5U1R - chains C and E of the 4 polymer chains in the assembly; structure by X-ray diffraction, 2.70 A resolution.

== Chain C ==
Protein: Major histocompatibility complex class I-related gene protein
From: Homo sapiens
Reference sequence: Q95460 (HMR1_HUMAN); residues 1-270 here correspond to UniProt positions 23-292 (UniProt number = residue number + 22)
Sequence (271 residues; row label = number of the first residue in the row; numbering starts at 0):
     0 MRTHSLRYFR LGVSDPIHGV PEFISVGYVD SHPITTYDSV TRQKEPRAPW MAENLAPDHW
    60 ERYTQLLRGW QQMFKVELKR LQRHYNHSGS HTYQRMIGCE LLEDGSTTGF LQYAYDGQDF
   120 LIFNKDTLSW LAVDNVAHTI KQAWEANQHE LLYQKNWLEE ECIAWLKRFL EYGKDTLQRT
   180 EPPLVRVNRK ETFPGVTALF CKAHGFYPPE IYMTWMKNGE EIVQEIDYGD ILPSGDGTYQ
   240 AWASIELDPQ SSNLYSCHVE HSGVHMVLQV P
Disordered / not traced: 190-196, 270
Differences from the reference sequence: initiating methionine (0); conflict Ser-261 (Cys283 in Q95460)
Disulfides: Cys-98/Cys-161, Cys-200/Cys-256
Metal / ion sites: Na+ near Pro-181 (its only coordinating residue here)
Small-molecule neighbours: diclofenac (DIF; 2-[2,6-dichlorophenyl)amino]benzeneacetic acid): Leu-5, Tyr-7, Arg-9, Ser-24, Lys-43, His-58, Tyr-62, Leu-65, Leu-66, Trp-69, Ile-96, Trp-156, Trp-164
Curated features (UniProtKB/Swiss-Prot):
  - binding site (5-(2-oxoethylideneamino)-6-(D-ribitylamino)uracil): Arg-9, Ser-24, Lys-43, Arg-94, Tyr-152, Gln-153
  - binding site (5-(2-oxopropylideneamino)-6-(D-ribitylamino)uracil): Arg-9, Ser-24, Lys-43, Arg-94, Tyr-152, Gln-153
  - binding site (7-hydroxy-6-methyl-8-(1-D-ribityl)lumazine): Arg-9, Ser-24, Lys-43, Arg-94, Tyr-152, Gln-153
  - binding site (8-(9H-purin-6-yl)-2-oxa-8-azabicyclo[3.3.1]nona-3,6-diene-4,6-dicarbaldehyde): Arg-9, Lys-43, His-58, Arg-94
  - binding site (2-amino-4-oxopteridine-6-carbaldehyde): Lys-43
  - binding site (pyridoxal): Lys-43
  - glycosylation: Asn-85 (N-linked (GlcNAc...) asparagine)
Reported in the primary citation:
  - binding site for diclofenac: Leu-5, Tyr-7, Arg-9, Ser-24, Lys-43, Tyr-62, Leu-66, Trp-69, Trp-156, Trp-164

== Chain E ==
Protein: MAIT T-cell receptor beta chain
From: Homo sapiens
Sequence (245 residues; each row starts with the number of its first residue):
     1 NAGVTQTPKF QVLKTGQSMT LQCAQDMNHN SMYWYRQDPG MGLRLIYYSA SEGTTDKGEV
    61 PNGYNVSRLN KREFSLRLES AAPSQTSVYF CASSVWTGEG SGELFFGEGS RLTVLEDLKN
   121 VFPPEVAVFE PSEAEISHTQ KATLVCLATG FYPDHVELSW WVNGKEVHSG VCTDPQPLKE
   181 QPALNDSRYA LSSRLRVSAT FWQNPRNHFR CQVQFYGLSE NDEWTQDRAK PVTQIVSAEA
   241 WGRAD
Disordered / not traced: 1, 245
Disulfides: Cys-23/Cys-91, Cys-146/Cys-211
Metal / ion sites: Na+: Tyr-47, Pro-61, Tyr-64

== Interface between chain C and chain E ==
Contacting residue pairs (27; chain C residue first):
  Arg-9(C) / Glu-99(E)  salt bridge
  Arg-41(C) / Gly-53(E)
  Glu-60(C) / Lys-57(E)  salt bridge
  Arg-61(C) / Tyr-48(E)  hydrogen bond
  Arg-61(C) / Thr-97(E)
  Gln-64(C) / Tyr-48(E)
  Gln-64(C) / Ala-50(E)
  Gln-64(C) / Thr-54(E)  hydrogen bond
  Gln-64(C) / Thr-55(E)  hydrogen bond (side chain-backbone)
  Gln-64(C) / Asp-56(E)
  Leu-65(C) / Trp-96(E)
  Leu-65(C) / Thr-97(E)
  Leu-65(C) / Gly-98(E)
  Arg-67(C) / Thr-54(E)  hydrogen bond
  Gly-68(C) / Ser-51(E)
  Gly-68(C) / Trp-96(E)
  Trp-69(C) / Trp-96(E)
  Trp-69(C) / Glu-99(E)  hydrogen bond
  Gln-71(C) / Ser-51(E)
  Met-72(C) / Asn-30(E)
  Met-72(C) / Val-95(E)
  Met-72(C) / Trp-96(E)  hydrophobic
  His-148(C) / Ser-101(E)  hydrogen bond (backbone-side chain)
  Glu-149(C) / Gly-100(E)
  Glu-149(C) / Ser-101(E)  hydrogen bond (side chain-backbone)
  Tyr-152(C) / Glu-99(E)
  Tyr-152(C) / Gly-100(E)
Also at the interface, not in a pair above, chain C (15 interface residues in all): Asn-146
Also at the interface, not in a pair above, chain E (17 interface residues in all): Gly-102

== In short ==
15 residues of chain C and 17 residues of chain E are in contact; the contacts include 7 hydrogen bonds and 2
salt bridges. Polar contacts include Arg-9(C)/Glu-99(E), Glu-60(C)/Lys-57(E) and Arg-61(C)/Tyr-48(E). Chain C
binds diclofenac. The paper reports a binding site for diclofenac at Leu-5(C), Tyr-7(C) and Arg-9(C) among
others.
Chain C is Major histocompatibility complex class I-related gene protein and chain E is MAIT T-cell receptor
beta chain, both from Homo sapiens; the structure, Structure of human MR1-diclofenac in complex with human
MAIT A-F7 TCR, was determined by X-ray diffraction (same publication as 5U16, 5U17, 5U2V, 5U6Q and 5U72).
